PDB entry 7YIH | electron microscopy, 3.50 A resolution | chains A and B of the 4 polymer chains in the assembly

Chain A (and B):
Name: Potassium voltage-gated channel subfamily H member 5
Source organism: Homo sapiens
Notes: chain B of this document is another copy of the same molecule, construct and numbering; everything in this record applies to it too
UniProt: Q8NCM2 (KCNH5_HUMAN); residues 1-988 here = UniProt positions 1-988
Sequence (988 residues; numbered 1 to 988; the number before each row is that of its first residue):
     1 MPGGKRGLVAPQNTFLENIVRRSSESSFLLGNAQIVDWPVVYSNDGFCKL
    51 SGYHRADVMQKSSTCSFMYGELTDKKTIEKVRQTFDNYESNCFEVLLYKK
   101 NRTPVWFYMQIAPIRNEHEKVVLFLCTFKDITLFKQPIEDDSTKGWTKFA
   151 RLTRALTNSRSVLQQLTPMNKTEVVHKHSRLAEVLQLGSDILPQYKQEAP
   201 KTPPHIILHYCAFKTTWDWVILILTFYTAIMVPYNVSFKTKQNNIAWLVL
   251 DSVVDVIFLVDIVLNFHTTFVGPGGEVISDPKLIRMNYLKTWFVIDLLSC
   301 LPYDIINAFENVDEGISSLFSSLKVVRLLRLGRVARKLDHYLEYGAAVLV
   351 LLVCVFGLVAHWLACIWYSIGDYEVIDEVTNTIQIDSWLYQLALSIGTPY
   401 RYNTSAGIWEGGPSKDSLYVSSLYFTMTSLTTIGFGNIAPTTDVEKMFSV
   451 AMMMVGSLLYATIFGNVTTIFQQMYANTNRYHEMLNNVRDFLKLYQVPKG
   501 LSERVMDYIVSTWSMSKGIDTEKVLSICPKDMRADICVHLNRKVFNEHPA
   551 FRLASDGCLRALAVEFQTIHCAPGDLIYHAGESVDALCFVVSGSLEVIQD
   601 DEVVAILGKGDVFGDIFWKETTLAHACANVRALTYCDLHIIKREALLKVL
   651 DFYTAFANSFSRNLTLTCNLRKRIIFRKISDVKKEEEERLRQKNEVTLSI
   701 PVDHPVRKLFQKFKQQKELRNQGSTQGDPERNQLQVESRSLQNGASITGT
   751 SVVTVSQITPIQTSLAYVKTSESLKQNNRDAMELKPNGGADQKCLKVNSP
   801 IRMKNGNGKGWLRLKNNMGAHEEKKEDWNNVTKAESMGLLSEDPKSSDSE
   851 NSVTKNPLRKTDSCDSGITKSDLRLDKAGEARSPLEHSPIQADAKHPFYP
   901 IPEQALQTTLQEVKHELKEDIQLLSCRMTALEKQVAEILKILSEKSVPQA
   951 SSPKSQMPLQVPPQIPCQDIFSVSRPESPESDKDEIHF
Unresolved in the structure: 1-10, 302-319, 404-407, 693-988
Ion coordination: K+ site 1: T432 (shared with T432(B) of chain B; 1 residue of chain C; 1 residue of chain D); K+ site 2: T432, I433 (shared with T432(B), I433(B) of chain B; 2 residues of chain C; 2 residues of chain D); K+ site 3: G434, F435 (shared with G434(B), F435(B) of chain B; 2 residues of chain C; 2 residues of chain D)
Swiss-Prot annotation at these positions:
  - region: H704 to Q715 (Calmodulin-binding), T909 to P948 (CAD (involved in subunit assembly))
  - motif: T432 to N437 (Selectivity filter)
  - binding site (a nucleoside 3',5'-cyclic phosphate): A550 to T667
  - modified residue: S883 (Phosphoserine)
  - glycosylation: N403 (N-linked (GlcNAc...) asparagine)
  - cross-link: K785 (Glycyl lysine isopeptide (Lys-Gly) (interchain with G-Cter in ubiquitin))
  - natural variant: S321 (S321N: In DEE112; uncertain significance), K324 (K324E: In DEE112; uncertain significance), R327 (R327H: In DEE112), R333 (R333H: In DEE112), I463 (I463T: In DEE112; uncertain significance), T468 (T468P: In DEE112; uncertain significance), F471 (F471S: In DEE112; uncertain significance)
  - mutagenesis: K337 (K337A: Left-shifts the half-activation membrane potential), T468 (T468A: Reduces the delayed rectifier potassium channel activity. Has little effect on the voltage sensitivity), Q472 (Q472A: Almost loss of the delayed rectifier potassium channel activity. Has little effect on the voltage sensitivity)
From the paper describing this entry:
  - conformationally variable residues (loop rearrangement, side-chain flip): K337 to A347, F464, Q472

Interface between chain A and chain B:
Contacting residue pairs (101):
  L16(A) with S594(B); I606(B), hydrophobic
  G31(A) with I679(B)
  N32(A) with E602(B), hydrogen bond; K678(B); I679(B)
  A33(A) with K678(B); I679(B); S680(B); D681(B)
  Q34(A) with K678(B), hydrogen bond (backbone-backbone); D681(B); V682(B), hydrogen bond (backbone-backbone)
  I35(A) with R677(B), hydrogen bond (backbone-side chain); K678(B), hydrogen bond (backbone-backbone); V682(B), hydrophobic
  V36(A) with R677(B); K678(B), hydrogen bond (backbone-backbone); I679(B); V682(B)
  D37(A) with R677(B), hydrogen bond (backbone-backbone); K678(B), hydrogen bond (backbone-backbone); I679(B), hydrogen bond (backbone-backbone)
  W38(A) with Q599(B); E602(B); V603(B); V604(B), hydrophobic; F676(B); R677(B), hydrogen bond (backbone-backbone); K678(B); I679(B)
  P39(A) with V603(B)
  Y42(A) with I606(B)
  Q60(A) with V604(B)
  K61(A) with V604(B); I674(B)
  S63(A) with I679(B)
  T64(A) with I679(B)
  D86(A) with I679(B)
  E198(A) with L633(B)
  E343(A) with H482(B)
  D386(A) with S395(B); I396(B)
  F425(A) with F435(B), hydrophobic
  S429(A) with I433(B)
  T432(A) with T432(B); I433(B)
  I433(A) with I433(B)
  G434(A) with I433(B); G434(B)
  F435(A) with F435(B)
  G436(A) with F435(B)
  A439(A) with N437(B)
  P440(A) with N437(B), hydrogen bond (backbone-side chain)
  T441(A) with S395(B), hydrogen bond; I396(B)
  D443(A) with V420(B)
  K446(A) with V420(B); S421(B); Y424(B); I438(B)
  M447(A) with V420(B), hydrophobic
  V450(A) with Y424(B), hydrophobic
  M453(A) with M427(B), hydrophobic; T428(B); I433(B), hydrophobic; F435(B), hydrophobic
  M454(A) with F356(B), hydrophobic
  S457(A) with F464(B)
  N466(A) with F471(B); Q472(B), hydrogen bond
  Q473(A) with N479(B)
  I519(A) with D490(B); F491(B); L494(B), hydrophobic
  D520(A) with N487(B), hydrogen bond
  T521(A) with F491(B); Y495(B)
  V524(A) with F491(B), hydrophobic
  I527(A) with V488(B), hydrophobic; Y508(B); I509(B)
  P529(A) with Y508(B)
  K530(A) with E582(B), salt bridge
  D531(A) with R504(B), salt bridge; D575(B)
  M532(A) with R504(B); V505(B), hydrophobic; Y508(B), hydrophobic
  D535(A) with L501(B)
  I536(A) with L501(B), hydrophobic; V505(B), hydrophobic
  H539(A) with Y495(B); Q496(B), hydrogen bond (side chain-backbone); V497(B); P498(B)
  L540(A) with Y495(B), hydrophobic
  R542(A) with Y495(B), hydrogen bond (side chain-backbone)
  R560(A) with H579(B), hydrogen bond
  F652(A) with A580(B); H625(B)
Other interface residues (no listed pair), chain A (71 interface residues in all): N13, E17, V41, A56, Y88, L123, G274, Y344, I438, S449, A461, T462, G465, T469, M515, C528, Y653
Other interface residues (no listed pair), chain B (69 interface residues in all): V353, S417, T431, T468, M484, R489, S514, P573, G574, L576, I577, G581, E596, A605, T634, K683

In short:
The interface between chain A and chain B involves 71 residues on one side and 69 on the other; the contacts
include 17 hydrogen bonds and 2 salt bridges. Among the polar pairs are K530(A)-E582(B), D531(A)-R504(B) and
N32(A)-E602(B). From the paper: conformational variability at K337(A), F464(A) and Q472(A).
Chain A and chain B are both Potassium voltage-gated channel subfamily H member 5 (Homo sapiens); the
structure, Human KCNH5 open state, was determined by electron microscopy together with 7YID, 7YIE, 7YIF, 7YIG
and 7YIJ from the same study.
